6DDE - chains A and E of the 6 polymer chains in the assembly; structure by electron microscopy, 3.50 A resolution.

# Chain A
Name: Guanine nucleotide-binding protein G(i) subunit alpha-1
Organism: Homo sapiens
UniProtKB: P63096 (GNAI1_HUMAN); residues 1-354 here = UniProt positions 1-354
Chain sequence (354 residues; numbered 1 to 354; the number before each row is that of its first residue):
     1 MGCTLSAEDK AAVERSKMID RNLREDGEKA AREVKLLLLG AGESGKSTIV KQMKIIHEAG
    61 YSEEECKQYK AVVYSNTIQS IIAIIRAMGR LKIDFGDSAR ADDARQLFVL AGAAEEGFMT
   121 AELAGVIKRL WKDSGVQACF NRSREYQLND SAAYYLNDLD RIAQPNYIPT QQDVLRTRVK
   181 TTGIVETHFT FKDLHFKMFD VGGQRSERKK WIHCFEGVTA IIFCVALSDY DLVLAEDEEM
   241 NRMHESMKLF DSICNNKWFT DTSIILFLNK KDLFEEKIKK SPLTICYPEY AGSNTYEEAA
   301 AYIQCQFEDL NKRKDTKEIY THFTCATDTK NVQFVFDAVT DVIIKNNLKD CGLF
Unresolved in the structure: 1-4, 56-181, 234-240
UniProt features mapped onto this chain:
  - region: Lys35 to Thr48 (G1 motif), Asp173 to Thr181 (G2 motif), Phe196 to Arg205 (G3 motif), Ile265 to Asp272 (G4 motif), Thr324 to Thr329 (G5 motif)
  - binding site (GTP): Glu43 to Thr48, Ser151, Leu175 to Thr181, Asp200 to Gln204, Asn269 to Asp272, Ala326
  - binding site (Mg(2+)): Ser47, Thr181
  - modified residue: Arg178 (ADP-ribosylarginine), Gln204 (Deamidated glutamine), Cys351 (ADP-ribosylcysteine)
  - lipidation: Gly2 (N-myristoyl glycine), Cys3 (S-palmitoyl cysteine)

# Chain E
Name: scFv16
Organism: Mus musculus
Notes: antibody fragment or engineered binder
Chain sequence (259 residues; each row starts with the number of its first residue; note: 2 numbers in that range are skipped by the numbering (no residue carries them; nothing is unmodelled there); a row labelled like 121A-121N holds insertion residues (121A, then the next letters in order)):
     1 DVQLVESGGG LVQPGGSRKL SCSASGFAFS SFGMHWVRQA PEKGLEWVAY ISSGSGTIYY
    61 ADTVKGRFTI SRDDPKNTLF LQMTSLRSED TAMYYCVRSI YYYGSSPFDF WGQGTTLTVS
   121 S
121A-121N GGGGSGGGGSGGGG
   124 SDIVMTQATS SVPVTPGESV SISCRSSKSL LHSNGNTYLY WFLQRPGQSP QLLIYRMSNL
   184 ASGVPDRFSG SGSGTAFTLT ISRLEAEDVG VYYCMQHLEY PLTFGAGTKL ELKAAAHHHH
   244 HHHH
Unresolved in the structure: 1, 121A-121N, 236-247
Disulfides: Cys22-Cys96, Cys147-Cys217

# How chain A and chain E interact
Residue-residue contacts (22; chain A residue first):
  Leu5(A) with His155(E), hydrogen bond (backbone-side chain)
  Ser6(A) with His155(E)
  Ala7(A) with His155(E); Tyr161(E), hydrophobic; Leu221(E)
  Glu8(A) with Tyr101(E); Tyr161(E); Tyr163(E), hydrogen bond; Arg179(E), salt bridge; His220(E), salt bridge
  Asp9(A) with Asn157(E)
  Ala11(A) with Tyr50(E); Tyr101(E), hydrophobic
  Ala12(A) with Tyr101(E)
  Glu14(A) with Ser52(E); Ser53(E)
  Arg15(A) with Ser31(E), hydrogen bond (side chain-backbone); Ile100(E); Tyr101(E); Tyr102(E)
  Met18(A) with Ser53(E); Gly54(E)
Other interface residues (no listed pair), chain E (17 interface residues in all): Gly56, Thr57

# Summary
The interface between chain A and chain E involves 10 residues on one side and 17 on the other; the contacts
include 3 hydrogen bonds and 2 salt bridges. Among the polar pairs are Glu8(A)-Arg179(E), Glu8(A)-His220(E)
and Leu5(A)-His155(E).
Chain A is Guanine nucleotide-binding protein G(i) subunit alpha-1 (Homo sapiens) and chain E is scFv16 (Mus
musculus); the structure, Mu Opioid Receptor-Gi Protein Complex, was determined by electron microscopy (same
publication as 6DDF).
